8XJ6 - chains A and B of the 6 polymer chains in the assembly; structure by electron microscopy, 3.32 A resolution.

# Chain A (and B)
Name: Monkeypox virus E5
Source organism: Monkeypox virus
Notes: chain B of this document is another copy of the same molecule, construct and numbering; everything in this record applies to it too
UniProtKB: Q5IXS3 (Q5IXS3_MONPV); numbering as in UniProt (aligned over 1-785)
Amino-acid sequence (785 residues; each row starts with the number of its first residue):
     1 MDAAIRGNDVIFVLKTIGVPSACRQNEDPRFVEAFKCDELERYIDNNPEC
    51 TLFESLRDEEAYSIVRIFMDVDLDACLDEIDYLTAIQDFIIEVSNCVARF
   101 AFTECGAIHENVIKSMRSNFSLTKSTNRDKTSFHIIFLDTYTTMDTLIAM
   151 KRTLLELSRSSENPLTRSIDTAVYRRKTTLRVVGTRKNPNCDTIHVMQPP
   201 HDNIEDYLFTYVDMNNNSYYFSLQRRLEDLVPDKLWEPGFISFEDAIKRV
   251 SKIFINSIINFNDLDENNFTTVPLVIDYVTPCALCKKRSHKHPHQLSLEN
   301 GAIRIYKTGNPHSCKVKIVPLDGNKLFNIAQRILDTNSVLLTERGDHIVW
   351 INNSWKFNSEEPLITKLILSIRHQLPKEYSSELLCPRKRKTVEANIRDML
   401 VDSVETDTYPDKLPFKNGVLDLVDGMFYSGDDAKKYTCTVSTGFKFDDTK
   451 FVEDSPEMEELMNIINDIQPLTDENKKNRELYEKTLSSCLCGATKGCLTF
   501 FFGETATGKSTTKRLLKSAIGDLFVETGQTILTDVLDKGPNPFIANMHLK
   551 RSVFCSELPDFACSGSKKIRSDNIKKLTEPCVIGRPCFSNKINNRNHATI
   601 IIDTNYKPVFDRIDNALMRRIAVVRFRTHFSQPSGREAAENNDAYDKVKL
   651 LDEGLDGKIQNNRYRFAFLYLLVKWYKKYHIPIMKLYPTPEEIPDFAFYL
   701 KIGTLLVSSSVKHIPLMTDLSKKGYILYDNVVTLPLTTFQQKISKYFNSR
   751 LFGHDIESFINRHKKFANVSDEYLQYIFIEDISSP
Unresolved in the structure: 1-323, 535-541, 562-565, 583-592, 704-785 (chain B: 1-323, 536-541, 583-591, 696-785)
Residues lining bound ligands: AMP-PNP (ANP; phosphoaminophosphonic acid-adenylate ester): Ile-464, Asp-467, Ile-468, Glu-504, Thr-505, Ala-506, Thr-507, Gly-508, Lys-509, Ser-510, Thr-511, Arg-514, Asp-603, Phe-630, Lys-649, Leu-650, Leu-651, Asp-652, Leu-655, Asp-656
From the paper describing this entry:
  - mutagenesis - R585A (less than 3%), F588A (less than 3%): decreased catalytic activity on forked DNA
  - mutagenesis - T511A: unchanged catalytic activity
  - mutagenesis - T505A (40%-60%), T507A (40%-60%), K509A, S510A, N605A, R619A/R620A, F630A, L655A (40%-60%): decreased catalytic activity

# Interface between chain A and chain B
Pairs across the interface (22):
  Ile-351(A) with Val-401(B), hydrophobic
  Asn-352(A) with Val-401(B)
  Thr-365(A) with Asp-398(B)
  Lys-366(A) with Arg-397(B); Asp-398(B); Leu-400(B)
  Leu-369(A) with Phe-327(B), hydrophobic; Asp-398(B); Met-399(B), hydrophobic
  Leu-384(A) with Asn-324(B); Phe-327(B), hydrophobic; Asn-395(B)
  Pro-386(A) with Thr-391(B); Asn-395(B)
  Arg-387(A) with Thr-391(B), hydrogen bond
  Arg-389(A) with Asn-395(B), hydrogen bond; Asp-398(B), salt bridge
  Thr-505(A) with Asn-615(B)
  Glu-557(A) with Arg-612(B), salt bridge
  Leu-558(A) with Arg-612(B)
  Pro-559(A) with Arg-612(B)
  Tyr-606(A) with Arg-612(B)
Also at the interface, not in a pair above, chain A (20 interface residues in all): Lys-356, Glu-360, Arg-372, Lys-390, Asp-560, Glu-653
Also at the interface, not in a pair above, chain B (16 interface residues in all): Arg-344, Ala-394, Asp-402, Asp-572, Lys-685

# Summary
20 residues of chain A and 16 residues of chain B are in contact; the contacts include 2 hydrogen bonds and 2
salt bridges. Polar contacts include Arg-389(A)/Asp-398(B), Glu-557(A)/Arg-612(B) and Arg-387(A)/Thr-391(B).
From the paper: T505A, T507A and K509A of chain A, among others, reduce catalytic activity; R585A and F588A of
chain A reduce catalytic activity on forked DNA; 11 substitutions were tested in all.
Both chains are Monkeypox virus E5 (Monkeypox virus). Entry 8XJ6 (The Cryo-EM structure of MPXV E5 apo
conformation) was determined by electron microscopy together with 8XIF, 8XIG, 8XJ7 and 8XJ8 from the same
study.
